PDB entry 6IP1 | electron microscopy, 3.90 A resolution | chains B and E of the 8 polymer chains in the assembly

Chain B:
Molecule: Syntaxin-1A
From: Rattus norvegicus
UniProt: P32851 (STX1A_RAT); residues 2-253 here = UniProt positions 2-253
Sequence (254 residues; row label = number of the first residue in the row; numbering starts at 0):
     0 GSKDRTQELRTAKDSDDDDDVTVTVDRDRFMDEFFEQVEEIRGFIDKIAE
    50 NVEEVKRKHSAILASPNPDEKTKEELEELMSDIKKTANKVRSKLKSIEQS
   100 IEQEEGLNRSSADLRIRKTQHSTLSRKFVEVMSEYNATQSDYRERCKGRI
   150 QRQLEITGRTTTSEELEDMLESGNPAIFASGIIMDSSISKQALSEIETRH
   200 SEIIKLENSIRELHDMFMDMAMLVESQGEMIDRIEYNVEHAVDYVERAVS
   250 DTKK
Disordered / not traced: 0-191
Differences from the reference sequence: expression tag (0-1)
Swiss-Prot annotation at these positions:
  - site: Lys253 (Microbial infection: Cleavage)
  - modified residue (Phosphoserine): Ser14, Ser64, Ser95, Ser188
  - cross-link (Glycyl lysine isopeptide (Lys-Gly)): Lys252 (interchain with G-Cter in SUMO), Lys253 (interchain with G-Cter in SUMO)

Chain E:
Molecule: Alpha-soluble NSF attachment protein
From: Bos taurus
UniProt: A5D7S0 (A5D7S0_BOVIN); residue numbers follow UniProt; this construct covers 1-295
Sequence (309 residues; numbered -13 to 295; the number before each row is that of its first residue; numbers below 1 keep their minus sign (Gly-13 is residue -13)):
   -13 GSMRGSHHHHHHGSMDNSGKEAEAMALLAEAERKVKNSQSFFSGLFGGSS
    37 KIEEACEIYARAANMFKMAKNWSAAGSAFCQAAQLHLQLQSKHDAATCFV
    87 DAGNAFKKADPQEAINCLMRAIEIYTDMGRFTIAAKHHISIAEIYETELV
   137 DIEKAIAHYEQSADYYKGEESNSSANKCLLKVAGYAAQLEQYQKAIDIYE
   187 QVGTNAMDSPLLKYSAKDYFFKAALCHFCIDMLNAKLAVQKYEELFPAFS
   237 DSRECKLMKKLLEAHEEQNVDSYTEAVKEYDSISRLDQWLTTMLLRIKKT
   287 IQGDEEDLR
Disordered / not traced: -13 to 3
Differences from the reference sequence: expression tag (-13 to 0)
What the authors report for this chain:
  - mutagenesis - R116A, L197A: decreased catalytic activity on SNARE complex disassembly

Interface between chain B and chain E:
Contacting residue pairs - 15 pairs, chain B then chain E:
  Asn207(B) - Ser268(E)
  Asn207(B) - Ile269(E)
  Arg210(B) - Arg239(E)
  Arg210(B) - Ile269(E)
  Arg210(B) - Ser270(E)  hydrogen bond
  Met217(B) - Tyr200(E)  hydrophobic
  Met221(B) - Leu198(E)  hydrophobic
  Glu224(B) - Ser159(E)
  Glu224(B) - Leu197(E)
  Glu224(B) - Leu198(E)
  Ser225(B) - Lys163(E)
  Glu228(B) - Ser157(E)
  Glu228(B) - Ser159(E)
  Arg232(B) - Thr118(E)  hydrogen bond
  Arg232(B) - Ser157(E)  hydrogen bond
Interface residues without a listed pair, chain E (13 interface residues in all): Tyr152, Glu155

Overview:
8 residues of chain B and 13 residues of chain E are in contact, with 3 hydrogen bonds. Among the polar pairs
are Arg210(B)-Ser270(E), Arg232(B)-Thr118(E) and Arg232(B)-Ser157(E). The paper reports that R116A and L197A
of chain E reduce catalytic activity on SNARE complex disassembly.
Chain B is Syntaxin-1A (Rattus norvegicus) and chain E is Alpha-soluble NSF attachment protein (Bos taurus);
the structure, alpha-SNAP-SNARE subcomplex in the whole 20S complex, was determined by electron microscopy,
deposited together with 6IP2.
